Entry 4F03 (X-ray diffraction, 1.80 A resolution); this record covers chains A and B.

Chain A (and B):
Molecule: Glutathione transferase
From: Phanerochaete chrysosporium
Notes: chain B of this document is another copy of the same molecule, construct and numbering; everything in this record applies to it too
Chain sequence (253 residues; numbered 1 to 253; the number before each row is that of its first residue):
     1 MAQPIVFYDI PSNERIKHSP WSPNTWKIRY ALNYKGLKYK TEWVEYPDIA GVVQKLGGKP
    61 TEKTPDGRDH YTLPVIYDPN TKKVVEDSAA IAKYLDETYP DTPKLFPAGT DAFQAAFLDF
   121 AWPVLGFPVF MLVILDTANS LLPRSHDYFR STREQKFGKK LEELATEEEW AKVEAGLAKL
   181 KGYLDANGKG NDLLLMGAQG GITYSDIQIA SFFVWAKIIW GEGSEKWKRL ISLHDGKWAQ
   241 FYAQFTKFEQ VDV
Disordered / not traced: 1, 253 (chain B: 1, 252-253)
Modified / non-standard residues: Mse1 (selenomethionine); Mse131 (selenomethionine; parent Met); Mse196 (selenomethionine; parent Met)
What the authors report for this chain:
  - self-association interface (contacts with another copy of this molecule); pairs are residue here / residue on that copy: Phe117-Phe113, Leu195-Phe113, Mse196-Phe113, Thr203-Phe113, Phe113
  - binding site for sulfate ion: Tyr46, Arg153

Chain A / chain B interface:
Pairs across the interface (37):
  Gly109(A) - Leu195(B)
  Gly109(A) - Mse196(B)
  Asp111(A) - Ala186(B)
  Asp111(A) - Asn187(B)
  Ala112(A) - Tyr183(B)
  Ala112(A) - Asn187(B)  hydrogen bond (backbone-side chain)
  Ala112(A) - Leu195(B)
  Phe113(A) - Phe113(B)  hydrophobic
  Phe113(A) - Gln114(B)
  Phe113(A) - Leu195(B)  hydrophobic
  Phe113(A) - Mse196(B)  hydrophobic
  Phe113(A) - Ser205(B)
  Gln114(A) - Phe113(B)
  Ala115(A) - Tyr183(B)
  Ala116(A) - Phe117(B)  hydrophobic
  Ala116(A) - Tyr183(B)  hydrophobic
  Asp119(A) - Lys179(B)  salt bridge
  Asp119(A) - Tyr183(B)  hydrogen bond
  Phe120(A) - Ala116(B)
  Phe120(A) - Phe120(B)  hydrophobic
  Phe120(A) - Tyr183(B)
  Val124(A) - Phe120(B)  hydrophobic
  Lys179(A) - Asp119(B)  salt bridge
  Tyr183(A) - Ala112(B)
  Tyr183(A) - Ala115(B)
  Tyr183(A) - Ala116(B)  hydrophobic
  Tyr183(A) - Asp119(B)  hydrogen bond
  Tyr183(A) - Phe120(B)
  Ala186(A) - Asp111(B)
  Asn187(A) - Asp111(B)
  Asn187(A) - Ala112(B)  hydrogen bond (side chain-backbone)
  Leu195(A) - Gly109(B)
  Leu195(A) - Ala112(B)
  Leu195(A) - Phe113(B)  hydrophobic
  Mse196(A) - Gly109(B)
  Mse196(A) - Phe113(B)  hydrophobic
  Ser205(A) - Phe113(B)
Also at the interface, not in a pair above, chain A (20 interface residues in all): Phe117, Leu184, Thr203
Also at the interface, not in a pair above, chain B (19 interface residues in all): Leu184, Thr203

Summary:
The interface between chain A and chain B involves 20 residues on one side and 19 on the other, with 4
hydrogen bonds and 2 salt bridges. Polar contacts include Asp119(A)-Lys179(B), Ala112(A)-Asn187(B) and
Asp119(A)-Tyr183(B). The paper reports a binding site for sulfate ion at Tyr46(A) and Arg153(A); a
self-association interface involving Phe113(A), Phe117(A) and Leu195(A) among others.
Both chains are Glutathione transferase (Phanerochaete chrysosporium). Entry 4F03 (Crystal structure of the
glutathione transferase GTE1 from Phanerochaete chrysosporium) was determined by X-ray diffraction.
